Entry 6VDK (electron microscopy, 4.50 A resolution (low resolution: residue-level contacts below are approximate; hydrogen-bond / salt-bridge calls are withheld)); this record covers chains A and F of the 12 polymer chains in the assembly.

Chain A:
Name: Integrase
Source organism: Human immunodeficiency virus 1
Notes: EC 2.7.7.-
Reference sequence: F2WR39 (F2WR39_9HIV1); residue numbers follow UniProt; this construct covers 1-288
Amino-acid sequence (364 residues; row label = number of the first residue in the row; numbers below 1 keep their minus sign (Gly-75 is residue -75)):
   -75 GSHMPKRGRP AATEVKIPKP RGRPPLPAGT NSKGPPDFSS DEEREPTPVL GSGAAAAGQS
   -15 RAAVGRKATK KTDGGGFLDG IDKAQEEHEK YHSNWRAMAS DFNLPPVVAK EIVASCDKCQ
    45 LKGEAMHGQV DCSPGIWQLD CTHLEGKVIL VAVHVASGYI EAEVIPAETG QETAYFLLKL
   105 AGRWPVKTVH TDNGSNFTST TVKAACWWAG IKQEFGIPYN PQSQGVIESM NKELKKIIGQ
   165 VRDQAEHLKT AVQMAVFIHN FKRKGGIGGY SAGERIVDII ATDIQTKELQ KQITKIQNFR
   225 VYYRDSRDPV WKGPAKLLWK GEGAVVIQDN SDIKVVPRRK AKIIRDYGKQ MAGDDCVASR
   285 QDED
Disordered / not traced: -75 to 0, 271-288
Differences from the reference sequence: expression tag (-75 to 0)
Bound ions: Mg2+ site 1: Asp64, Asp116 (together with Dolutegravir); Mg2+ site 2: Glu152 (together with Dolutegravir)
Ligand contacts: Dolutegravir (DLU; (4R,12aS)-N-(2,4-difluorobenzyl)-7-hydroxy-4-methyl-6,8-dioxo-3,4,6,8,12,12a-hexahydro-2H-pyrido[1',2':4,5]pyrazino[2,1-b][1,3]oxazine-9-carboxamide): Asp64, Cys65, Asp116, Asn117, Gly118, Pro142, Tyr143, Pro145, Gln146, Glu152

Chain F:
Molecule: 25-nt DNA strand
Sequence (25 nucleotides; row label = number of the first residue in the row; numbers below 1 keep their minus sign (DA-3 is residue -3)):
    -3 AGCGTGGGCG GGAAAATCTC TAGCA

How chain A and chain F interact:
Pairs across the interface (7):
  Pro30(A) - DA11(F)
  Lys46(A) - DT17(F)
  Ala49(A) - DC16(F)
  Ala49(A) - DT17(F)
  Met50(A) - DT17(F)
  His51(A) - DT17(F)
  His51(A) - DA18(F)
Other interface residues (no listed pair), chain A (6 interface residues in all): Val31
Other interface residues (no listed pair), chain F (5 interface residues in all): DA10

Overview:
The interface between chain A and chain F involves 6 residues on one side and 5 on the other. Chain A binds
Dolutegravir. Asp64(A) and Asp116(A) form the Mg2+ site 1.
Chain A is Integrase (Human immunodeficiency virus 1) and chain F is a 25-nt DNA strand; the structure, CryoEM
structure of HIV-1 conserved Intasome Core, was determined by electron microscopy, deposited together with
6U8Q.
